Entry 6I53 (electron microscopy, 3.20 A resolution); this record covers chains C and D of the 6 polymer chains in the assembly.

== Chain C ==
Protein: Gamma-aminobutyric acid receptor subunit gamma-2
Organism: Homo sapiens
Reference sequence: P18507 (GBRG2_HUMAN), isoform P18507-2; residues -38 to 436 here correspond to UniProt positions 1-475 (UniProt number = residue number + 39)
Chain sequence (495 residues; row label = number of the first residue in the row; numbers below 1 keep their minus sign (Met-38 is residue -38)):
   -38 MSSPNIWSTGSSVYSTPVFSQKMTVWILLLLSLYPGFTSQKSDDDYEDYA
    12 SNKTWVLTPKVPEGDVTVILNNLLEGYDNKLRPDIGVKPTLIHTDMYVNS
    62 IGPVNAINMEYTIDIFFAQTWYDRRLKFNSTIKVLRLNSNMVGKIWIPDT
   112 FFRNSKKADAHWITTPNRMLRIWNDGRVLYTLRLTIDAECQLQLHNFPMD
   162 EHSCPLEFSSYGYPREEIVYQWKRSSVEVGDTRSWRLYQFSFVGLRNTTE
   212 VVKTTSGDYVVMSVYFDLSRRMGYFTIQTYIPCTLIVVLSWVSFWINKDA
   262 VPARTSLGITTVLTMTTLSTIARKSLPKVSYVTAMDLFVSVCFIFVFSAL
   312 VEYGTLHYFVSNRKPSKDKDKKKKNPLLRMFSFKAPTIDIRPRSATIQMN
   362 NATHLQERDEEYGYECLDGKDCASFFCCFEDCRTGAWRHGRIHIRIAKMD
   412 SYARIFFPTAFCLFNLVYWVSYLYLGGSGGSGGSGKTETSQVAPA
Disordered / not traced: -38 to 26, 324-405, 437-456
Construct notes: expression tag (437-456)
Swiss-Prot annotation at these positions:
  - region: Arg394 to Asp411 (Interaction with GABARAP)
  - glycosylation (N-linked (GlcNAc...) asparagine): Asn13, Asn90, Asn208
Disulfides: Cys151-Cys165
Glycans and other covalent adducts: N-acetylglucosamine (NAG) linked to Asn208
From the paper describing this entry:
  - post-translational modification sites: Asn208
  - allosteric site: Ser280

== Chain D ==
Protein: Gamma-aminobutyric acid receptor subunit alpha-1
Organism: Homo sapiens
Reference sequence: P14867 (GBRA1_HUMAN); the construct has insertions or renumbered stretches relative to UniProt, so the offset changes along the chain: -34 to -8 = UniProt 1-27; 1-429 = UniProt 28-456
Chain sequence (464 residues; each row starts with the number of its first residue; numbers below 1 keep their minus sign (Met-34 is residue -34)):
   -34 MKKSPGLSDYLWAWTLFLSTLTGRSYGDYKDDDDKQPSLQDELKDNTTVF
    16 TRILDRLLDGYDNRLRPGLGERVTEVKTDIFVTSFGPVSDHDMEYTIDVF
    66 FRQSWKDERLKFKGPMTVLRLNNLMASKIWTPDTFFHNGKKSVAHNMTMP
   116 NKLLRITEDGTLLYTMRLTVRAECPMHLEDFPMDAHACPLKFGSYAYTRA
   166 EVVYEWTREPARSVVVAEDGSRLNQYDLLGQTVDSGIVQSSTGEYVVMTT
   216 HFHLKRKIGYFVIQTYLPCIMTVILSQVSFWLNRESVPARTVFGVTTVLT
   266 MTTLSISARNSLPKVAYATAMDWFIAVCYAFVFSALIEFATVNYFTKRGY
   316 AWDGKSVVPEKPKKVKDPLIKKNNTYAPTATSYTPNLARGDPGLATIAKS
   366 ATIEPKEVKPETKPPEPKKTFNSVSKIDRLSRIAFPLLFGIFNLVYWATY
   416 LNREPQLKAPTPHQ
Disordered / not traced: -34 to 9, 323-383, 418-429
Construct notes: conflict Lys-33 (Arg2 in P14867), Tyr-25 (Cys10 in P14867), Thr-20 (Ile15 in P14867), Phe-18 (Leu17 in P14867); insertion (-7 to 0)
Swiss-Prot annotation at these positions:
  - binding site (4-aminobutanoate): Arg67, Thr130
  - binding site (3alpha-hydroxy-5alpha-pregnan-11,20-dione): Trp246
  - glycosylation (N-linked (GlcNAc...) asparagine): Asn11, Asn111
Disulfides: Cys139-Cys153
Glycans and other covalent adducts: N-acetylglucosamine (NAG) linked to Asn111
Small-molecule neighbours: Megabody38 (PIO; [(2R)-2-octanoyloxy-3-[oxidanyl-[(1R,2R,3S,4R,5R,6S)-2,3,6-tris(oxidanyl)-4,5-diphosphonooxy-cyclohexyl]oxy-phosphoryl]oxy-propyl] octanoate): Arg249, Thr306, Phe310, Lys312, Arg313, Phe386, Asn387, Ser388, Ser390, Lys391, Ile392, Leu395
From the paper describing this entry:
  - post-translational modification sites: Asn111
  - binding site for Megabody38: Arg249, Lys312, Arg313, Ser388, Ser390, Lys391

== Chain C / chain D interface ==
Pairs across the interface - 90 pairs, chain C then chain D:
  Val27(C) with Leu34(D), hydrophobic
  Thr28(C) with Asp27(D); Leu30(D)
  Leu31(C) with Leu30(D), hydrophobic
  Asn32(C) with Arg29(D)
  Leu35(C) with Arg29(D)
  Asn60(C) with His102(D)
  Phe77(C) with Tyr160(D), hydrophobic
  Arg97(C) with Glu166(D)
  Leu98(C) with Arg29(D); Ala161(D)
  Asn99(C) with Asn28(D); Trp95(D); Tyr162(D), hydrogen bond
  Asn101(C) with Asn28(D); Arg29(D)
  Met102(C) with Arg29(D)
  Lys105(C) with Arg29(D)
  Asp120(C) with Lys106(D), salt bridge
  Ile124(C) with Phe100(D); Ser107(D); Ala109(D); Leu133(D), hydrophobic
  Thr125(C) with Thr99(D), hydrogen bond (side chain-backbone); Met131(D); Leu133(D)
  Thr126(C) with Pro97(D); Asp98(D)
  Asn128(C) with Phe100(D); Tyr160(D)
  Arg129(C) with Tyr160(D)
  Met130(C) with Tyr160(D); Ala161(D), hydrophobic; Thr207(D)
  Arg132(C) with Ala161(D); Thr163(D); Thr207(D), hydrogen bond (side chain-backbone); Tyr210(D), hydrogen bond
  Thr142(C) with Tyr160(D), hydrogen bond (backbone-side chain)
  Leu143(C) with Tyr160(D), hydrogen bond (backbone-side chain)
  Arg144(C) with Phe100(D); Phe101(D), hydrogen bond (side chain-backbone); His102(D), hydrogen bond (side chain-backbone); Gly104(D), hydrogen bond (side chain-backbone); Tyr160(D), hydrogen bond (backbone-side chain)
  Glu189(C) with Ser206(D)
  Ser195(C) with Glu138(D)
  Arg197(C) with Asp57(D), salt bridge; Lys105(D); Glu138(D)
  Tyr199(C) with His56(D); Asp57(D); Met58(D); Pro278(D), hydrophobic; Lys279(D); Ala281(D)
  Gln200(C) with Lys279(D)
  Arg232(C) with Ala281(D)
  Gly234(C) with Ala281(D)
  Tyr235(C) with Arg274(D); Lys279(D); Val280(D); Ala281(D)
  Ile238(C) with Tyr282(D); Ala283(D), hydrophobic
  Leu246(C) with Tyr294(D), hydrogen bond (backbone-side chain)
  Ile247(C) with Thr267(D)
  Val249(C) with Phe298(D), hydrophobic
  Leu250(C) with Val263(D), hydrophobic; Leu301(D), hydrophobic
  Val253(C) with Leu301(D), hydrophobic; Ala305(D), hydrophobic
  Trp256(C) with Tyr309(D), hydrophobic
  Ile257(C) with Asn308(D)
  Asn258(C) with Asn308(D)
  Ala261(C) with Val252(D), hydrophobic
  Pro263(C) with Pro253(D), hydrophobic
  Ala264(C) with Val252(D); Pro253(D), hydrophobic; Thr256(D)
  Leu268(C) with Thr256(D); Val260(D), hydrophobic
  Thr271(C) with Val260(D); Leu264(D)
  Thr275(C) with Leu264(D)
  Leu279(C) with Thr267(D); Ile271(D), hydrophobic
  Ile282(C) with Ile271(D), hydrophobic
  Ser286(C) with Lys279(D)
  Arg415(C) with Tyr309(D)
Interface residues without a listed pair, chain C (55 interface residues in all): Ser61, Asp75, His122, Ser267
Interface residues without a listed pair, chain D (60 interface residues in all): Asp55, Thr96, Asn103, Val108, Pro140, Gly259, Asp287, Ile302

== In short ==
The interface between chain C and chain D involves 55 residues on one side and 60 on the other, with 11
hydrogen bonds and 2 salt bridges. Polar pairs include Asp120(C)-Lys106(D), Arg197(C)-Asp57(D) and
Asn99(C)-Tyr162(D). The paper reports a binding site for Megabody38 at Arg249(D), Lys312(D) and Arg313(D)
among others; an allosteric site at Ser280(C).
Chain C is Gamma-aminobutyric acid receptor subunit gamma-2 and chain D is Gamma-aminobutyric acid receptor
subunit alpha-1, both from Homo sapiens; the structure, Cryo-EM structure of the human synaptic
alpha1-beta3-gamma2 GABAA receptor in complex with Megabody38 in a lipid ..., was determined by electron
microscopy.
